PDB entry 5IG9 | X-ray diffraction, 2.67 A resolution | chains B and J of the 4 polymer chains in the assembly

# Chain B
Protein: ATP grasp ligase
From: Microcystis aeruginosa MRC
UniProtKB: B2G3D0 (B2G3D0_MICAE); residues 1-324 here = UniProt positions 1-324
Amino-acid sequence (333 residues; numbered 1 to 333; the number before each row is that of its first residue):
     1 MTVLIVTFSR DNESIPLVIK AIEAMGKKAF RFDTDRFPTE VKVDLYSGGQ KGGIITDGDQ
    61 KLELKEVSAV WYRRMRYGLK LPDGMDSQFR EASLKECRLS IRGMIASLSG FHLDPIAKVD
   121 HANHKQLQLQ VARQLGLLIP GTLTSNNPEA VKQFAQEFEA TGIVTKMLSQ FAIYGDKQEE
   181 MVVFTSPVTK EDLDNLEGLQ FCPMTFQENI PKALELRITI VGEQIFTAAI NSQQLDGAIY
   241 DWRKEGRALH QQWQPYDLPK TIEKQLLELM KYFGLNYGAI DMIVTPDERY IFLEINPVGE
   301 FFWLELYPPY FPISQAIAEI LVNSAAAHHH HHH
Unresolved in the structure: 1, 233-251, 326-333
Sequence notes: expression tag (325-333)
What the authors report for this chain:
  - mutagenesis - K125A, K166A, Q207A, D281A, E294A/N296A: abolished catalytic activity
  - mutagenesis - D281A, E294A/N296A: unchanged binding to Microviridin (chain J)
  - mutagenesis - E191K/D192K: abolished catalytic activity with Microviridin (chain J)
  - mutagenesis - E191A/D192A: decreased catalytic activity with Microviridin (chain J)

# Chain J
Protein: Microviridin
UniProtKB: B2G3C8 (B2G3C8_MICAE); residues 1-49 here = UniProt positions 1-49
Amino-acid sequence (49 residues; row label = number of the first residue in the row):
     1 MAYPNDQQGK ALPFFARFLS VSKEESSIKS PSPDHEISTR KYPSDWEEW
Unresolved in the structure: 1-10, 23-49

# How chain B and chain J interact
Contacting residue pairs (31; chain B residue first):
  Thr165(B) - Phe18(J)
  Met167(B) - Phe15(J)  hydrophobic
  Phe171(B) - Phe15(J)  hydrophobic
  Glu180(B) - Ser22(J)  hydrogen bond (backbone-backbone)
  Met181(B) - Leu19(J)  hydrophobic
  Met181(B) - Ser20(J)
  Val182(B) - Ser20(J)  hydrogen bond (backbone-side chain)
  Val183(B) - Phe15(J)
  Val183(B) - Phe18(J)
  Val183(B) - Leu19(J)  hydrophobic
  Phe184(B) - Ser20(J)
  Ser186(B) - Phe18(J)
  Pro187(B) - Phe18(J)
  Glu191(B) - Arg17(J)  salt bridge
  Asp192(B) - Phe14(J)
  Asp192(B) - Arg17(J)  salt bridge
  Asp192(B) - Phe18(J)
  Asn195(B) - Phe14(J)
  Asn195(B) - Arg17(J)  hydrogen bond
  Leu196(B) - Phe14(J)  hydrophobic
  Gly198(B) - Leu12(J)
  Gly198(B) - Pro13(J)
  Gly198(B) - Phe14(J)  hydrogen bond (backbone-backbone)
  Leu199(B) - Phe14(J)  hydrophobic
  Phe201(B) - Leu12(J)
  Phe201(B) - Pro13(J)  hydrophobic
  Cys202(B) - Pro13(J)  hydrophobic
  Cys202(B) - Phe15(J)  hydrophobic
  Met204(B) - Phe14(J)  hydrophobic
  Met204(B) - Phe15(J)  hydrophobic
  Phe206(B) - Phe14(J)  hydrophobic
Interface residues without a listed pair, chain B (21 interface residues in all): Ile173
Interface residues without a listed pair, chain J (10 interface residues in all): Val21

# Summary
The interface between chain B and chain J involves 21 residues on one side and 10 on the other, with 4
hydrogen bonds and 2 salt bridges. Polar pairs include Glu191(B)-Arg17(J), Asp192(B)-Arg17(J) and
Val182(B)-Ser20(J). The paper reports that K125A, K166A and Q207A of chain B, among others, abolish catalytic
activity; E191K/D192K of chain B abolish catalytic activity with Microviridin (chain J); 7 substitutions were
tested in all.
Chain B is ATP grasp ligase (Microcystis aeruginosa MRC) and chain J is Microviridin; the structure, Crystal
structure of macrocyclase MdnC bound with precursor peptide MdnA from Microcystis aeruginosa MRC, was
determined by X-ray diffraction (same publication as 5IG8).
